Entry 6D1O (X-ray diffraction, 2.70 A resolution); this record covers chains C and D of the 4 polymer chains in the assembly.

== Chain C (and D) ==
Name: (R)-phenoxypropionate/alpha-ketoglutarate-dioxygenase
Organism: Sphingobium herbicidovorans (strain ATCC 700291 / DSM 11019 / NBRC 16415 / MH)
Notes: EC 1.14.11.44; chain D of this document is another copy of the same molecule, construct and numbering; everything in this record applies to it too
Reference sequence: Q8KSC8 (RDPA_SPHHM); residue numbers follow UniProt; this construct covers 1-295
Chain sequence (301 residues; each row starts with the number of its first residue):
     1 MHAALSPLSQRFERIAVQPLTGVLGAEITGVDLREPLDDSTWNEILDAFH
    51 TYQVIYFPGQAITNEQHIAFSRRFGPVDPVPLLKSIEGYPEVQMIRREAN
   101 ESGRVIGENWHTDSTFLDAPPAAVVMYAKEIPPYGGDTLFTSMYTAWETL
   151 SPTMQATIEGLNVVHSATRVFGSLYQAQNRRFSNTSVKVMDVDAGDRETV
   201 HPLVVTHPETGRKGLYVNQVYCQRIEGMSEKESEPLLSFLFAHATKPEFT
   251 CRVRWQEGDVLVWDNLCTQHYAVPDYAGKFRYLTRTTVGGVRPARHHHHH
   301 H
Not modelled in the structure: 1-9, 98-107, 180-189, 296-301 (chain D: 1-9, 98-107, 180-190, 296-301)
Sequence notes: conflict E108 (Asp in Q8KSC8), N109 (Asp in Q8KSC8), Y127 (Arg in Q8KSC8), 25 further conflict positions vs the reference (Q8KSC8) not listed; expression tag (296-301)

== Chain C / chain D interface ==
Residue-residue contacts - 31 pairs, chain C then chain D:
  L150(C) - E232(D)
  S151(C) - G227(D)  hydrogen bond (side chain-backbone)
  S151(C) - M228(D)
  S151(C) - E232(D)  hydrogen bond
  T153(C) - L161(D)
  T153(C) - E226(D)  hydrogen bond (side chain-backbone)
  T153(C) - G227(D)
  T153(C) - M228(D)
  M154(C) - M228(D)  hydrophobic
  M154(C) - E232(D)
  T157(C) - T157(D)
  T157(C) - L161(D)
  T157(C) - M228(D)
  L161(C) - T153(D)
  L161(C) - T157(D)
  E226(C) - T153(D)
  G227(C) - S151(D)  hydrogen bond (backbone-side chain)
  G227(C) - T153(D)
  M228(C) - S151(D)
  M228(C) - T153(D)
  M228(C) - M154(D)  hydrophobic
  M228(C) - T157(D)
  K231(C) - F239(D)
  E232(C) - L150(D)
  E232(C) - S151(D)  hydrogen bond
  E232(C) - M154(D)
  E232(C) - F239(D)
  P235(C) - P235(D)
  F239(C) - K231(D)
  F239(C) - E232(D)
  F239(C) - P235(D)  hydrophobic
Other interface residues (no listed pair), chain C (14 interface residues in all): L236
Other interface residues (no listed pair), chain D (14 interface residues in all): L236

== Summary ==
Chain C and chain D each contribute 14 residues to their interface, with 5 hydrogen bonds. Among the polar
pairs are S151(C)-G227(D), S151(C)-E232(D) and T153(C)-E226(D).
Chain C and chain D are both (R)-phenoxypropionate/alpha-ketoglutarate-dioxygenase (Sphingobium
herbicidovorans (strain ATCC 700291 / DSM 11019 / NBRC 16415 / MH)); the structure, FT_5 dioxygenase
apoenzyme, was determined by X-ray diffraction together with 6D0O, 6D3H, 6D3I, 6D3J and 6D3M from the same
study.
